3FZA - chain A; structure by X-ray diffraction, 1.80 A resolution.

Chain A:
Protein: Glutaredoxin
Source organism: Populus tremula x Populus tremuloides
Chain sequence (112 residues; numbered 2 to 113; the number before each row is that of its first residue):
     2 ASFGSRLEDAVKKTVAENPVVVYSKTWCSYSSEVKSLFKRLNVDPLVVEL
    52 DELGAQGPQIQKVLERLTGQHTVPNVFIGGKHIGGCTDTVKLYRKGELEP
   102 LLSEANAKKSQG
Not modelled in the structure: 2-4, 111-113
Covalently attached groups: glutathione (GSH) linked to Cys29
Ligand contacts: glutathione (GSH): Trp28, Ser30, Tyr31, His72, Thr73, Val74, Pro75, Gly86, Cys87, Thr88
From the paper describing this entry:
  - binding site for glutathione: Cys29, Val74, Cys87, Thr88
  - binding site for beta-mercaptoethanol: Tyr31, Glu34, Cys87
  - catalytic residues: Cys29
  - post-translational modification sites: Cys29
  - mutagenesis - C87S: unchanged catalytic activity
  - mutagenesis - C29S: decreased catalytic activity on HED
  - mutagenesis - W28Y: increased stability
  - specificity-determining residues: Trp28 (proposed by the authors, not directly observed)
  - mutagenesis - C29S: abolished catalytic activity on GAPDH

In short:
Glutathione is covalently linked to Cys29. The paper reports the catalytic residue Cys29; C29S reduces
catalytic activity on HED; 3 substitutions were tested in all.
Chain A is Glutaredoxin (Populus tremula x Populus tremuloides); the structure, Crystal structure of poplar
glutaredoxin S12 in complex with glutathione and beta-mercaptoethanol, was determined by X-ray diffraction
(same publication as 3FZ9).
